PDB entry 1GCD | X-ray diffraction, 1.90 A resolution | chain A

== Chain A ==
Molecule: Gamma-chymotrypsin
Organism: Bos taurus
Notes: EC 3.4.21.1
Reference sequence: P00766 (CTRA_BOVIN); numbering as in UniProt (aligned over 1-245)
Chain sequence (245 residues; row label = number of the first residue in the row):
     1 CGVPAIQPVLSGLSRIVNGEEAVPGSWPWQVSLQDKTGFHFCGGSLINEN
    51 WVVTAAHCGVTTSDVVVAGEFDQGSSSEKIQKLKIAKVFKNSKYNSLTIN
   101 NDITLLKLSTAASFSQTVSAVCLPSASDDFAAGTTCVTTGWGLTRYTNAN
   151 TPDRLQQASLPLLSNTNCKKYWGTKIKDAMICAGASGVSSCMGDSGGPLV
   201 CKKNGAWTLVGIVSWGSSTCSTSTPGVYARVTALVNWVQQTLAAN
Disordered / not traced: 11-15, 147-149
Disulfides: Cys1-Cys122, Cys42-Cys58, Cys136-Cys201, Cys168-Cys182, Cys191-Cys220
Covalently attached groups: diethyl phosphonate (DEP) linked to Ser195
Small-molecule neighbours: diethyl phosphonate (DEP): His57, Ser190, Cys191, Met192, Gly193, Asp194, Val213, Ser214, Trp215, Gly216
Swiss-Prot annotation at these positions:
  - active site (Charge relay system): His57, Asp102, Ser195

== Summary ==
Diethyl phosphonate is covalently linked to Ser195. UniProt lists 3 active-site residues.
Chain A is Gamma-chymotrypsin (Bos taurus); the structure, Refined crystal structure of "aged" and "non-aged"
organophosphoryl conjugates of gamma-chymotrypsin, was determined by X-ray diffraction, deposited together
with 1GMH.
